Entry 6WZ9 (electron microscopy, 2.80 A resolution); this record covers chains E and J of the 10 polymer chains in the assembly.

[Chain E]
Protein: Histone H3.2
Source organism: Xenopus laevis
UniProtKB: P84233 (H32_XENLA); residues 1-135 here correspond to UniProt positions 2-136 (UniProt number = residue number + 1)
Amino-acid sequence (135 residues; row label = number of the first residue in the row):
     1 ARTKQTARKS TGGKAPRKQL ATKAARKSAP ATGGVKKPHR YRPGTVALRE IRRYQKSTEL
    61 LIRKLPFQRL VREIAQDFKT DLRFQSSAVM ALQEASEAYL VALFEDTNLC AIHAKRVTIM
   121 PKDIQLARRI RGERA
Not modelled in the structure: 1-38, 134-135
Construct notes: variant Ala102 (Gly103 in P84233)
Curated features (UniProtKB/Swiss-Prot):
  - modified residue: Arg2 (Asymmetric dimethylarginine), Thr3 (Phosphothreonine), Lys4 (Allysine), Gln5 (5-glutamyl dopamine), Thr6 (Phosphothreonine), Arg8 (Citrulline), Lys9 (N6,N6,N6-trimethyllysine), Ser10 (ADP-ribosylserine), Thr11 (Phosphothreonine), Lys14 (N6-(2-hydroxyisobutyryl)lysine), Arg17 (Asymmetric dimethylarginine), Lys18 (N6-(2-hydroxyisobutyryl)lysine), Lys23 (N6-(2-hydroxyisobutyryl)lysine), Arg26 (Citrulline), Lys27 (N6,N6,N6-trimethyllysine), Ser28 (ADP-ribosylserine), Lys36 (N6,N6,N6-trimethyllysine), Lys37 (N6-methyllysine), Tyr41 (Phosphotyrosine), Lys56 (N6,N6,N6-trimethyllysine) and 8 more in UniProt
  - lipidation: Cys110 (S-palmitoyl cysteine)

[Chain J]
Molecule: 167-nt DNA strand
Source organism: synthetic construct
Sequence (167 nucleotides; row label = number of the first residue in the row; numbers below 1 keep their minus sign (DC-83 is residue -83)):
   -83 CTATGATGCC CTGGAGAATC CCGGTGCCGA GGCCGCTCAA TTGGTCGTAG ACAGCTCTAG
   -23 CACCGCTTAA ACGCACGTAC GCGCTGTCCC CCGCGTTTTA ACCGCCAAGG GGATTACTCC
    37 CTAGTCTCCA GGCACGTGTC AGATATATAC ATCCTGTGCA TGTATTG
Not modelled in the structure: -83 to -74, 75-83

[How chain E and chain J interact]
Pairs across the interface (22):
  Tyr41(E) - DC69(J)  phosphate contact
  Tyr41(E) - DC70(J)  phosphate contact
  Arg42(E) - DA-5(J)  salt bridge to the phosphate
  Arg42(E) - DC70(J)  salt bridge to the phosphate
  Pro43(E) - DA-5(J)  sugar contact
  Thr45(E) - DC69(J)  sugar contact
  Thr45(E) - DC70(J)  hydrogen bond to the phosphate
  Arg63(E) - DA-14(J)  sugar contact
  Arg63(E) - DA-13(J)  phosphate contact
  Arg72(E) - DC-23(J)  salt bridge to the phosphate
  Arg83(E) - DG-24(J)  hydrogen bond to the sugar
  Arg83(E) - DC-23(J)  phosphate contact
  Phe84(E) - DG-24(J)  phosphate contact
  Phe84(E) - DC-23(J)  hydrogen bond to the phosphate
  Gln85(E) - DG-24(J)  phosphate contact
  Ser86(E) - DG-24(J)  phosphate contact
  Arg116(E) - DG-3(J)  phosphate contact
  Arg116(E) - DC-2(J)  phosphate contact
  Val117(E) - DG-3(J)  hydrogen bond to the phosphate
  Thr118(E) - DC-4(J)  phosphate contact
  Thr118(E) - DG-3(J)  hydrogen bond to the phosphate
  Met120(E) - DC-2(J)  phosphate contact
Also at the interface, not in a pair above, chain E (19 interface residues in all): His39, Arg40, Leu82, Lys115, Lys122
Also at the interface, not in a pair above, chain J (12 interface residues in all): DT-6, DT71

[In short]
19 residues of chain E face 12 of chain J across their interface; the contacts include 5 hydrogen bonds and 3
salt bridges. Polar pairs include Arg83(E)-DG-24(J), Thr45(E)-DC70(J) and Phe84(E)-DC-23(J).
Here chain E is Histone H3.2 (Xenopus laevis) and chain J is a 167-nt DNA strand (synthetic construct). Entry
6WZ9 (Bridging of double-strand DNA break activates PARP2/HPF1 to modify chromatin) was determined by electron
microscopy, deposited together with 6WZ5, 6X0L, 6X0M and 6X0N.
